3CG1 - chain A; structure by X-ray diffraction, 1.60 A resolution.

[Chain A]
Molecule: UPF0100 protein PF0080
Source organism: Pyrococcus furiosus
UniProtKB: Q8U4K5 (Y080_PYRFU); residues 32-324 here = UniProt positions 32-324
Sequence (296 residues; each row starts with the number of its first residue):
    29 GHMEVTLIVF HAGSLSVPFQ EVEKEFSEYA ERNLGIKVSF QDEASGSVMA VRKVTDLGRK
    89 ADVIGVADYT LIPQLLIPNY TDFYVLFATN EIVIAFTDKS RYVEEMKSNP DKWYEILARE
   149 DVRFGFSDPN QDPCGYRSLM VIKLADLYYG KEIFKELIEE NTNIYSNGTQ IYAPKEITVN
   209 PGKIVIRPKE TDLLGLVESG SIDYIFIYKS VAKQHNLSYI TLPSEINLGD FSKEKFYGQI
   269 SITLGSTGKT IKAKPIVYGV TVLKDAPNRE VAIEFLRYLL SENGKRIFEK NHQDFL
Unresolved in the structure: 29-31
Differences from the reference sequence: expression tag (29-31)
Ligand contacts: tungstate(VI)ion (WO4): Ala-40, Gly-41, Ser-42, Ser-73, Gly-74, Ser-75, Ala-95, Asp-160, Pro-161, Cys-162, Lys-217, Glu-218, Tyr-236
UniProt features mapped onto this chain:
  - binding site (molybdate): Gly-41, Ser-42, Ser-75, Asp-160 to Cys-162, Glu-218, Tyr-236
  - binding site (tungstate): Gly-41, Ser-42, Ser-75, Asp-160 to Cys-162, Glu-218, Tyr-236

[Summary]
Bound to chain A: tungstate(VI)ion. UniProt lists 8 molybdate-binding residues and 8 tungstate-binding
residues.
Chain A is UPF0100 protein PF0080 (Pyrococcus furiosus); the structure, Crystal structure of P. furiosus
periplasmic binding protein ModA/WtpA with bound tungstate, was determined by X-ray diffraction together with
3CFX, 3CFZ, 3CG3 and 3CIJ from the same study.
